PDB entry 4P4K | X-ray diffraction, 2.80 A resolution | chains B and C of the 4 polymer chains in the assembly

# Chain B
Protein: mim2 peptide, HLA class II histocompatibility antigen, DP beta 1 chain
From: Homo sapiens
UniProtKB: P04440 (DPB1_HUMAN); residues 3-189 here correspond to UniProt positions 32-218 (UniProt number = residue number + 29)
Amino-acid sequence (212 residues; numbered -25 to 189; 3 numbers in that range are skipped by the numbering (no residue carries them; nothing is unmodelled there); the number before each row is that of its first residue; numbers below 1 keep their minus sign (Gln-25 is residue -25)):
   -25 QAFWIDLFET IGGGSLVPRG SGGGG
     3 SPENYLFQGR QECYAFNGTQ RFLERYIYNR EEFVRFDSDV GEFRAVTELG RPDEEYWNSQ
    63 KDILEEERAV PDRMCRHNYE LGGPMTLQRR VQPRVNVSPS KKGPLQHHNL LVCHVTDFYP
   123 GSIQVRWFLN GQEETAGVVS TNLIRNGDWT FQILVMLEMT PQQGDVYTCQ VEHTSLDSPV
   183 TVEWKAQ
Not modelled in the structure: -13 to -1
Disulfides: Cys15-Cys77, Cys115-Cys171
Covalent attachments: N-acetylglucosamine (NAG) linked to Asn19
Construct notes: linker (-14 to -1); variant Ser3 (Thr32 in P04440), Val36 (Ala65 in P04440), Asp55 (Ala84 in P04440), Glu56 (Ala85 in P04440), Glu69 (Lys98 in P04440)
Ion coordination: Na+: Asp-20, Glu-17, Glu68, Glu69; beryllium Be: Asp-20, Glu26, Glu69
Curated features (UniProtKB/Swiss-Prot):
  - region: Lys187 to Gln189 (Connecting peptide)
  - glycosylation: Asn19 (N-linked (GlcNAc...) asparagine)

# Chain C
Protein: hTCRav22 alpha chain
From: Homo sapiens
Amino-acid sequence (209 residues; row label = number of the first residue in the row):
     1 MNSVTQMEGP VTLSEEAFLT INCTYTATGY PSLFWYVQYP GEGLQLLLKA TKADDKGSNK
    61 GFEATYRKET TSFHLEKGSV QVSDSAVYFC ALSLYSGAGS YQLTFGKGTK LSVIPNIQNP
   121 DPAVYQLRDS KSSDKSVCLF TDFDSQTNVS QSKDSDVYIT DKCVLDMRSM DFKSNSAVAW
   181 SNKSDFACAN AFNNSIIPED TFFPSPESS
Not modelled in the structure: 1, 206-209
Disulfides: Cys23-Cys90, Cys138-Cys188

# How chain B and chain C interact
Pairs across the interface (15):
  Trp-22(B) with Tyr30(C), hydrophobic; Tyr95(C)
  Ile-21(B) with Tyr95(C), hydrogen bond (backbone-side chain); Ala98(C); Gly99(C)
  Leu-19(B) with Ala98(C)
  Glu67(B) with Lys49(C)
  Ala71(B) with Thr51(C)
  Asp74(B) with Tyr30(C); Lys52(C)
  Arg75(B) with Ser32(C); Tyr101(C), hydrogen bond
  Arg78(B) with Tyr30(C)
  His79(B) with Tyr30(C)
  Glu82(B) with Tyr30(C), hydrogen bond
Interface residues without a listed pair, chain B (11 interface residues in all): Phe-23

# In short
Chain B and chain C form an interface of 11 and 9 residues respectively; the contacts include 3 hydrogen
bonds. Among the polar pairs are Ile-21(B)-Tyr95(C), Arg75(B)-Tyr101(C) and Glu82(B)-Tyr30(C).
N-acetylglucosamine is covalently linked to Asn19(B). Asp-20(B), Glu-17(B), Glu68(B) and Glu69(B) coordinate
Na+.
Here chain B is mim2 peptide, HLA class II histocompatibility antigen, DP beta 1 chain and chain C is hTCRav22
alpha chain, both from Homo sapiens. Entry 4P4K (Structural Basis of Chronic Beryllium Disease: Bridging the
Gap Between allergic hypersensitivity and auto immunity) was determined by X-ray diffraction, deposited
together with 4P5K, 4P5M, 4P4R and 4P57.
